7BPH - chains A and B; structure by X-ray diffraction, 1.57 A resolution.

[Chain A]
Molecule: Guanine nucleotide-binding protein G(s) subunit alpha isoforms short
Organism: Homo sapiens
Reference sequence: P63092 (GNAS2_HUMAN), isoform P63092-2; the author numbering skips numbers that UniProt does not, so the offset changes along the chain: 7-69 = UniProt 7-69; 84-394 = UniProt 70-380
Chain sequence (377 residues; numbered 4 to 394; 14 numbers in that range are skipped by the numbering (no residue carries them; nothing is unmodelled there); the number before each row is that of its first residue):
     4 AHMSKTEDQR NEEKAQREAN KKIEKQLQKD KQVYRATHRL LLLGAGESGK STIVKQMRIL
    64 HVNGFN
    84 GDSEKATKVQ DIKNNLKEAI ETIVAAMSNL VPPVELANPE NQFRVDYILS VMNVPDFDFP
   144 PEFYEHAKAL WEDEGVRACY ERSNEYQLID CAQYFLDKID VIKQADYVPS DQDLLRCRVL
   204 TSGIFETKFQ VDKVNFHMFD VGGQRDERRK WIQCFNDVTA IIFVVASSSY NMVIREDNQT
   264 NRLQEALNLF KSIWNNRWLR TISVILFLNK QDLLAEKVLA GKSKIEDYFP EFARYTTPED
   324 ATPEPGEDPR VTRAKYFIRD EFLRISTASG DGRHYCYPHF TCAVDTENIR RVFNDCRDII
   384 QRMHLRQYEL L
Unresolved in the structure: 4-16, 84-87
Construct notes: expression tag (4-6)
Ion coordination: Mg2+: S54, T204 (together with GMP-PNP)
Residues lining bound ligands: GMP-PNP (GNP; phosphoaminophosphonic acid-guanylate ester): A48, G49, E50, S51, G52, K53, S54, T55, D173, C174, L198, R199, C200, R201, V202, L203, T204, V224, G225, G226, Q227, N292, K293, Q294, D295, L296, T364, C365, A366, V367
What the authors report for this chain:
  - conformationally variable residues (loop rearrangement): R232 (proposed by the authors, not directly observed)
  - specificity-determining residues: S275, W277, R283, H357
  - mutagenesis - S275L: unchanged signaling
  - mutagenesis - S275L: abolished signaling with GN13 (chain B)
  - contacts within the chain: W277-H357 (pi stacking)
  - specificity-determining residues: D229, Q236, N239, N271, K274, N279, L282 (proposed by the authors, not directly observed)
  - mutagenesis - D229A: unchanged binding to GN13 (chain B)
  - mutagenesis - S275L: unchanged catalytic activity

[Chain B]
Molecule: GN13
Chain sequence (16 residues; numbered 0 to 15; the number before each row is that of its first residue; numbering starts at 0):
     0 XYFESVYAIW GTLCGX
Modified / non-standard residues: ACE (acetyl group) at position 0; Y1 (D-tyrosine; DTY); NH2 (amino group) at position 15
Covalent attachments: covalent link ACE_0-C13
What the authors report for this chain:
  - mutagenesis - E3Q: unchanged binding to Guanine nucleotide-binding protein G(s) subunit alpha isoforms short (chain A)

[Chain A / chain B interface]
Residue-residue contacts (24):
  R228(A) - G10(B)
  R228(A) - T11(B)
  R228(A) - C13(B)
  R231(A) - I8(B)
  R231(A) - W9(B)  hydrogen bond (side chain-backbone)
  R231(A) - G10(B)
  R231(A) - T11(B)
  R232(A) - T11(B)  hydrogen bond (side chain-backbone)
  W234(A) - I8(B)  hydrophobic
  E268(A) - W9(B)  hydrogen bond
  N271(A) - W9(B)
  L272(A) - I8(B)  hydrophobic
  L272(A) - W9(B)
  K274(A) - E3(B)  salt bridge
  S275(A) - A7(B)
  S275(A) - I8(B)
  S275(A) - W9(B)  hydrogen bond (side chain-backbone)
  I276(A) - I8(B)  hydrophobic
  N278(A) - V5(B)
  N279(A) - V5(B)  hydrogen bond (side chain-backbone)
  N279(A) - Y6(B)
  N279(A) - I8(B)
  R280(A) - V5(B)  hydrogen bond (backbone-backbone)
  R280(A) - Y6(B)
Interface residues without a listed pair, chain A (16 interface residues in all): F238, W281, R283
Interface residues without a listed pair, chain B (10 interface residues in all): S4
Interface features reported in the paper:
  - residue pairs: R232(A)-T11(B) (hydrogen bond), F238(A)-I8(B), E268(A)-W9(B) (hydrogen bond), N279(A)-V5(B) (hydrogen bond)
  - interface residues, chain A: R231(A), R232(A), K274(A), S275(A), N279(A), R280(A)
  - hot spots on chain A (mutagenesis) - R231A, K274A, S275L: decreased binding to GN13 (chain B)
  - interface residues, chain B: V5(B), I8(B), W9(B), T11(B)
  - hot spots on chain B (mutagenesis) - I8A, W9A: abolished binding to Guanine nucleotide-binding protein G(s) subunit alpha isoforms short (chain A)

[Overview]
16 residues of chain A face 10 of chain B across their interface; the contacts include 6 hydrogen bonds and 1
salt bridge. Polar contacts include K274(A)-E3(B), R231(A)-W9(B) and R232(A)-T11(B). The paper describes
hydrogen bonds between R232(A) and T11(B), E268(A) and W9(B) and N279(A) and V5(B); a contact between F238(A)
and I8(B). The paper reports that R231A, K274A and S275L of chain A reduce binding to GN13 (chain B);
interface residues R231(A), R232(A) and V5(B) among others; 7 substitutions were tested in all.
Here chain A is Guanine nucleotide-binding protein G(s) subunit alpha isoforms short (Homo sapiens) and chain
B is GN13. Entry 7BPH (Crystal structure of GppNHp-bound GNAS in complex with the cyclic peptide inhibitor
GN13) was determined by X-ray diffraction, deposited together with 7E5E.
